Entry 7YES (electron microscopy, 3.40 A resolution); this record covers chains B and C of the 5 polymer chains in the assembly.

# Chain B (and C)
Protein: VP35 of EBOV L-VP35 complex
Organism: Ebola virus
Notes: chain C of this document is another copy of the same molecule, construct and numbering; everything in this record applies to it too
Reference sequence: A0A1C4HDK9 (A0A1C4HDK9_9MONO); residue numbers follow UniProt; this construct covers 1-340
Sequence (340 residues; row label = number of the first residue in the row):
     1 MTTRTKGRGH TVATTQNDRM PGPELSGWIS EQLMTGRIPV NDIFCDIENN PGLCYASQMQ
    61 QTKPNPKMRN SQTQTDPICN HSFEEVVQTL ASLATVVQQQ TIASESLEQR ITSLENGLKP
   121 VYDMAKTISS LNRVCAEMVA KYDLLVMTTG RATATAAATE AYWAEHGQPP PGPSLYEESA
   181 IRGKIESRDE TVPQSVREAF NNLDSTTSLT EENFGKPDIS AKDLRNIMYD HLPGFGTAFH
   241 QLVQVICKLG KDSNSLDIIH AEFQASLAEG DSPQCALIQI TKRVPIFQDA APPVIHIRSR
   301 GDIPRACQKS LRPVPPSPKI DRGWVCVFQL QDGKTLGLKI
Not modelled in the structure: 1-80 (chain C: 1-80, 180-340)

# Interface between chain B and chain C
Residue-residue contacts (49; chain B residue first):
  Ser92(B) with Leu93(C)
  Leu93(B) with Ser92(C)
  Val96(B) with Leu93(C), hydrophobic; Val96(C), hydrophobic; Gln100(C)
  Gln99(B) with Gln100(C)
  Gln100(B) with Val96(C), hydrogen bond (side chain-backbone); Gln99(C); Gln100(C)
  Ser106(B) with Leu107(C)
  Leu107(B) with Ala103(C); Leu107(C), hydrophobic
  Arg110(B) with Leu107(C)
  Ser113(B) with Leu114(C)
  Leu114(B) with Leu114(C), hydrophobic
  Gly117(B) with Leu118(C)
  Met124(B) with Met124(C), hydrophobic
  Ser130(B) with Asn132(C), hydrogen bond
  Leu131(B) with Ile128(C), hydrophobic; Leu131(C), hydrophobic; Asn132(C)
  Val134(B) with Asn132(C); Cys135(C), hydrophobic; Ala136(C)
  Glu137(B) with Val139(C)
  Met138(B) with Val139(C), hydrophobic
  Lys141(B) with Tyr142(C)
  Tyr142(B) with Met138(C); Tyr142(C), hydrophobic
  Thr149(B) with Met147(C)
  Arg151(B) with Glu160(C), salt bridge
  Gln168(B) with Arg151(C), hydrogen bond
  Pro169(B) with Arg151(C), hydrogen bond (backbone-side chain)
  Pro170(B) with Arg151(C)
  Pro171(B) with Arg151(C); Ala152(C), hydrophobic
  Gly172(B) with Gly150(C); Ala152(C)
  Pro173(B) with Thr148(C); Thr153(C)
  Ser174(B) with Met147(C); Thr148(C), hydrogen bond (backbone-backbone)
  Leu175(B) with Leu145(C), hydrophobic; Val146(C); Met147(C), hydrophobic
  Tyr176(B) with Leu145(C); Val146(C), hydrogen bond (backbone-backbone); Thr148(C)
  Glu177(B) with Leu144(C)
Also at the interface, not in a pair above, chain B (41 interface residues in all): Val121, Thr127, Ile128, Cys135, Leu145, Thr148, Gly150, Tyr162, Glu178, Leu203
Also at the interface, not in a pair above, chain C (33 interface residues in all): Ser106, Ile111, Val121, Lys141, Thr149

# Summary
Chain B and chain C form an interface of 41 and 33 residues respectively; the contacts include 6 hydrogen
bonds and 1 salt bridge. Polar pairs include Arg151(B)-Glu160(C), Gln100(B)-Val96(C) and Ser130(B)-Asn132(C).
Both chains are VP35 of EBOV L-VP35 complex (Ebola virus). Entry 7YES (The structure of EBOV L-VP35-RNA
complex (state2)) was determined by electron microscopy, deposited together with 7YER and 7YET.
